PDB entry 1NOU | X-ray diffraction, 2.40 A resolution | chain A

== Chain A ==
Protein: beta-hexosaminidase beta chain
From: Homo sapiens
Notes: EC 3.2.1.52
Reference sequence: P07686 (HEXB_HUMAN); numbering as in UniProt (aligned over 50-556)
Chain sequence (507 residues; each row starts with the number of its first residue):
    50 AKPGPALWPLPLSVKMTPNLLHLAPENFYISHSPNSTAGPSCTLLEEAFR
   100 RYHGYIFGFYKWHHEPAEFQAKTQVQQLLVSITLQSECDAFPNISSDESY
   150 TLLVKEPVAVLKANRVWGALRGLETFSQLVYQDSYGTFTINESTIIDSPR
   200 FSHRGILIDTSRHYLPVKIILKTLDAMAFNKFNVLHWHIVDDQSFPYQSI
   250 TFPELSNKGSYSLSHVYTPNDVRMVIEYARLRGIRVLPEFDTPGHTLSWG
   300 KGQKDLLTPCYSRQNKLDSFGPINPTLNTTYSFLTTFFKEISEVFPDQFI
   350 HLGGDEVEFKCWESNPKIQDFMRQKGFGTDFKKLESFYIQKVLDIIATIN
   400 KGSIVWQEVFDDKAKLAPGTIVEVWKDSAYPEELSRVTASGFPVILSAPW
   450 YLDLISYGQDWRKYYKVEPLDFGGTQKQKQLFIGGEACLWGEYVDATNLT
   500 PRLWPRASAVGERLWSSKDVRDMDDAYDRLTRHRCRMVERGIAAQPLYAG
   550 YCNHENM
Unresolved in the structure: 50-54, 108-121, 312-315, 553-556
Swiss-Prot annotation at these positions:
  - active site: Glu-355 (Proton donor)
  - site: Asn-497 (Not glycosylated)
  - glycosylation (N-linked (GlcNAc...) asparagine): Asn-84, Asn-142, Asn-190, Asn-327
Disulfide bonds: Cys-91/Cys-137, Cys-309/Cys-360, Cys-534/Cys-551
Covalent attachments: N-acetylglucosamine (NAG) linked to Asn-190

== In short ==
Covalently linked N-acetylglucosamine: at Asn-190. From UniProt: active-site residue Glu-355.
Chain A is beta-hexosaminidase beta chain (Homo sapiens); the structure, Native human lysosomal
beta-hexosaminidase isoform B, was determined by X-ray diffraction, deposited together with 1NOW.
